Entry 7XYZ (X-ray diffraction, 4.62 A resolution (low resolution: residue-level contacts below are approximate; hydrogen-bond / salt-bridge calls are withheld)); this record covers chains A and B.

# Chain A (and B)
Molecule: Tripartite motif-containing protein 72
From: Mus musculus
Notes: chain B of this document is another copy of the same molecule, construct and numbering; everything in this record applies to it too
UniProt: Q1XH17 (TRI72_MOUSE); numbering as in UniProt (aligned over 7-470)
Chain sequence (466 residues; row label = number of the first residue in the row):
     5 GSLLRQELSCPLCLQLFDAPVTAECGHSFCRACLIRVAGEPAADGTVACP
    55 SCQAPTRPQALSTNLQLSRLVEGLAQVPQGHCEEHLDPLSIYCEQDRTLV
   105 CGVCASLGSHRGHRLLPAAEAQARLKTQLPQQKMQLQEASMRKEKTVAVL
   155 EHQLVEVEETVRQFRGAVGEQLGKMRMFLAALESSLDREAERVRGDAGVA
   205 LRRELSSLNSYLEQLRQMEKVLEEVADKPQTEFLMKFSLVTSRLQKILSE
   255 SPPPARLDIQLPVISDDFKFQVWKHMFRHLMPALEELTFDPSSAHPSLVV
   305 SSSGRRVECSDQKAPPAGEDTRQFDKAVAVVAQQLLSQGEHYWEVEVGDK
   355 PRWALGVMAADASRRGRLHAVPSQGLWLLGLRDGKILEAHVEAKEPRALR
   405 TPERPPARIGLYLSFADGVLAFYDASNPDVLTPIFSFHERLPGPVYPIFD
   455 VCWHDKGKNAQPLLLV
Unresolved in the structure: 5-6, 77-84, 259-261 (chain B: 5-6, 77-84)
Sequence notes: expression tag (5-6); engineered mutation Ser55 (Cys in Q1XH17), Ser144 (Cys in Q1XH17), Ser242 (Cys in Q1XH17), His279 (Lys in Q1XH17), His283 (Ala in Q1XH17)
Metal / ion sites: Zn2+ site 1: Cys14, Cys17, Cys34, Cys37; Zn2+ site 2: Cys29, His31, Cys53, Cys56; Zn2+ site 3: Cys86, His89, Cys105, Cys108; Zn2+ site 4: Cys97, Asp100, His114, His117
Reported in the primary citation:
  - mutagenesis - Q57R: increased catalytic activity
  - mutagenesis - Q57R/R207E: unchanged catalytic activity
  - mutagenesis - Q57R/L74R: abolished catalytic activity
  - mutagenesis - R368E/R369E/R371E, K460D/K462D: abolished binding to PS liposomes
  - mutagenesis - M138A: unchanged binding to PS liposomes

# Interface between chain A and chain B
Contacting residue pairs (91):
  Leu16(A) with Gln218(B)
  Leu18(A) with Gln218(B)
  Gly43(A) with Asn213(B)
  Pro54(A) with Ser210(B); Ser211(B)
  Ser55(A) with Arg207(B)
  Cys56(A) with Arg207(B)
  Gln57(A) with Arg207(B); Ser210(B)
  His85(A) with Thr235(B); Met239(B)
  Pro92(A) with Thr235(B)
  Leu93(A) with Thr235(B); Met239(B)
  Leu103(A) with Leu238(B); Ser242(B)
  Gln126(A) with Gln234(B); Leu238(B)
  Leu129(A) with Phe241(B)
  Lys130(A) with Ala230(B); Phe237(B)
  Leu140(A) with Leu219(B); Arg220(B); Glu223(B)
  Ala143(A) with Leu219(B)
  Ser144(A) with Arg220(B)
  Lys147(A) with Leu216(B); Arg220(B)
  His156(A) with Arg260(B)
  Gln167(A) with Ile268(B)
  Phe168(A) with Leu265(B); Val267(B); Ile268(B)
  Ala171(A) with Ile268(B)
  Gln175(A) with Phe272(B)
  Leu176(A) with Leu183(B)
  Leu183(A) with Leu176(B)
  Leu205(A) with Leu154(B)
  Arg207(A) with Cys53(B); Pro54(B); Ser55(B); Cys56(B); Gln57(B)
  Ser210(A) with Pro54(B)
  Ser211(A) with Pro54(B)
  Leu212(A) with Lys147(B)
  Leu216(A) with Lys147(B)
  Gln218(A) with Pro15(B); Leu16(B)
  Leu219(A) with Leu140(B)
  Glu223(A) with Leu140(B); Gln141(B)
  Thr235(A) with Pro92(B)
  Phe237(A) with Lys130(B)
  Leu238(A) with Leu103(B); Gln126(B)
  Met239(A) with Arg9(B); Leu93(B); Leu103(B)
  Phe241(A) with Gln126(B); Leu129(B); Lys130(B)
  Ser242(A) with Tyr96(B); Leu103(B)
  Leu243(A) with Arg9(B); Ser13(B); Leu18(B)
  Arg247(A) with Ser13(B); Cys14(B); Pro15(B)
  Gln249(A) with Tyr96(B)
  Ser269(A) with Asp421(B)
  Asp270(A) with Ser418(B); Phe419(B); Ala420(B); Asp421(B); Val423(B)
  Asp271(A) with Asp421(B); His442(B)
  Phe272(A) with Gln175(B)
  Lys273(A) with Glu344(B)
  Trp277(A) with Trp277(B)
  Gly343(A) with Asp270(B)
  Glu344(A) with Asp270(B); Lys273(B)
  Ser418(A) with Asp270(B)
  Asp421(A) with Ser269(B); Asp270(B); Asp271(B)
  Val423(A) with Asp270(B); Phe274(B)
Interface residues without a listed pair, chain A (70 interface residues in all): Leu12, Pro15, Glu44, Arg101, Ala122, Lys137, Thr150, Leu158, Glu187, Ser214, Arg220, Thr245, Leu265, Val267, Ile268, Phe274
Interface residues without a listed pair, chain B (74 interface residues in all): Ser94, Ala122, Ser144, Phe168, Ala171, Val172, Arg180, Leu205, Leu212, Ser214, Leu226, Glu236, Leu243, Gln249
From the paper, about this interface:
  - specific contacts: Gln57(A)-Arg207(B)

# In short
Chain A and chain B form an interface of 70 and 74 residues respectively. The paper describes a contact
between Gln57(A) and Arg207(B). From the paper: R368E/R369E/R371E and K460D/K462D of chain A abolish binding
to PS liposomes; Q57R of chain A increases catalytic activity; 6 substitutions were tested in all.
Both chains are Tripartite motif-containing protein 72 (Mus musculus). Entry 7XYZ (TRIM E3 ubiquitin ligase)
was determined by X-ray diffraction (same publication as 7XYY, 7XZ0, 7XZ1, 7XZ2 and 7XV2).
